8HDW - chains Z and r of the 30 polymer chains in the assembly; structure by electron microscopy, 3.00 A resolution.

[Chain Z (and r)]
Name: pam3 tube
From: uncultured cyanophage
Notes: chain r of this document is another copy of the same molecule, construct and numbering; everything in this record applies to it too
Amino-acid sequence (142 residues; numbered 1 to 142; the number before each row is that of its first residue):
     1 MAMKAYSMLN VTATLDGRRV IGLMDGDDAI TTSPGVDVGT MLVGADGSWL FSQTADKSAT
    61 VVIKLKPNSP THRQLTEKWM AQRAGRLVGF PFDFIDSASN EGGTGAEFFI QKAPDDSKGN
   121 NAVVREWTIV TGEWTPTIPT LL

[How chain Z and chain r interact]
Residue-residue contacts (9):
  L50(Z) - A5(r)  hydrophobic
  L50(Z) - Y6(r)
  F51(Z) - A5(r)
  F51(Z) - Y6(r)  hydrogen bond (backbone-backbone)
  S52(Z) - Y6(r)
  Q53(Z) - Y6(r)  hydrogen bond (backbone-backbone)
  Q53(Z) - S7(r)
  Q53(Z) - L9(r)
  A55(Z) - L9(r)  hydrophobic
Also at the interface, not in a pair above, chain Z (6 interface residues in all): T54
Also at the interface, not in a pair above, chain r (5 interface residues in all): M8

[Summary]
6 residues of chain Z and 5 residues of chain r are in contact, with 2 hydrogen bonds. Backbone hydrogen bonds
pair F51(Z)-Y6(r) and Q53(Z)-Y6(r).
Chain Z and chain r are both pam3 tube (uncultured cyanophage); the structure, Cyanophage Pam3 Sheath-tube,
was determined by electron microscopy (same publication as 8HDR, 7YFW, 7YFZ and 8HDS).
